PDB entry 5VZI | X-ray diffraction, 1.50 A resolution | chains A and D of the 4 polymer chains in the assembly

# Chain A
Name: DNA-directed DNA/RNA polymerase mu
From: Homo sapiens
Notes: EC 2.7.7.7
UniProtKB: Q9NP87 (DPOLM_HUMAN); numbering as in UniProt; present here: 134-397, 410-494
Sequence (354 residues; each row starts with the number of its first residue; note: 12 numbers in that range are skipped by the numbering (no residue carries them; nothing is unmodelled there)):
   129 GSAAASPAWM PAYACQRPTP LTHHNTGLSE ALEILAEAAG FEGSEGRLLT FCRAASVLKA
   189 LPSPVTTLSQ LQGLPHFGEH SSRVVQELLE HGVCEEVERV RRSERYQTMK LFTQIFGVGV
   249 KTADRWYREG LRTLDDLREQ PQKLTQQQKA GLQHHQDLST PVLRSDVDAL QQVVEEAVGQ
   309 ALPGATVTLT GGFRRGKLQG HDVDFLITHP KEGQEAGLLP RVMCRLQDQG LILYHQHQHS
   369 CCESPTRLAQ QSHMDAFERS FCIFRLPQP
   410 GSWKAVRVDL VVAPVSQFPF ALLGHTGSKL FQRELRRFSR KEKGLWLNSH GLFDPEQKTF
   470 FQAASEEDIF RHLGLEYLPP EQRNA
Not modelled in the structure: 129-137, 366-384
Sequence notes: expression tag (129-133); linker (410); engineered mutation His-434 (Trp in Q9NP87)
Ion coordination: Na+ site 1: Thr-241, Ile-243, Val-246 (shared with 1 residue of chain P); Mg2+ site 1: Asp-330, Asp-332 (together with dTTP) (shared with 1 residue of chain P); Mg2+ site 2: Asp-330, Asp-332, Asp-418 (together with dTTP); Na+ site 2: Asp-330, Asp-332, Asp-418 (shared with 2 residues of chain P)
Ligand contacts: dTTP: Gly-319, Gly-320, Arg-323, Lys-325, Gln-327, Gly-328, His-329, Asp-330, Asp-332, Asp-418, Gly-433, His-434, Thr-435, Gly-436, Ser-437, Lys-438, Gln-441
UniProt features mapped onto this chain:
  - region: Arg-323 to Asp-332 (Involved in ssDNA binding)
  - binding site (Mg(2+)): Asp-330, Asp-332, Asp-418
  - site: Gly-433 (Responsible for the low discrimination between dNTP and rNTP)
From the paper describing this entry:
  - mutagenesis - H329A (27-fold): decreased catalytic activity
  - mutagenesis - G433A (Kd 29 uM): unchanged binding to UTP
  - mutagenesis - G433A, G433S: unchanged catalytic activity

# Chain D
Molecule: 4-nt DNA strand
Sequence (4 nucleotides; row label = number of the first residue in the row):
     1 GCCG

# Chain A / chain D interface
Contacting residue pairs (13):
  Gly-174(A) with DG1(D), hydrogen bond to the base
  Arg-175(A) with DG1(D), salt bridge to the phosphate
  Thr-178(A) with DG1(D), hydrogen bond to the base; DC2(D), sugar contact
  Phe-179(A) with DG1(D), sugar contact
  Pro-203(A) with DC3(D), phosphate contact
  His-204(A) with DC2(D), sugar contact; DC3(D), hydrogen bond to the phosphate
  Gly-206(A) with DC2(D), hydrogen bond to the phosphate
  Glu-207(A) with DC2(D), hydrogen bond to the phosphate
  His-208(A) with DG1(D), salt bridge to the phosphate; DC2(D), hydrogen bond to the phosphate
  Ser-209(A) with DC2(D), hydrogen bond to the phosphate
Other interface residues (no listed pair), chain A (14 interface residues in all): Ala-140, Arg-181, Leu-202, Phe-205
Other interface residues (no listed pair), chain D (4 interface residues in all): DG4

# In short
The interface between chain A and chain D involves 14 residues on one side and 4 on the other, with 7 hydrogen
bonds and 2 salt bridges. Polar pairs include Gly-174(A)/DG1(D), Thr-178(A)/DG1(D) and His-204(A)/DC3(D). From
the paper: H329A of chain A reduces catalytic activity; G433A and G433S of chain A leave catalytic activity
unchanged.
Chain A is DNA-directed DNA/RNA polymerase mu (Homo sapiens) and chain D is a 4-nt DNA strand; the structure,
Post-catalytic complex of human Polymerase Mu (W434H) mutant with incoming dTTP, was determined by X-ray
diffraction together with 5TWP, 5TWQ, 5TWR, 5TWS, 5VZ7, 5VZ8 and 9 further entries from the same study.
